2YDK - chain A; structure by X-ray diffraction, 1.90 A resolution.

[Chain A]
Molecule: Serine/threonine-protein kinase CHK1
From: Homo sapiens
Notes: EC 2.7.11.1; fragment: chk1kd, residues 1-276
UniProt: O14757 (CHK1_HUMAN); numbering as in UniProt (aligned over 1-276)
Sequence (276 residues; row label = number of the first residue in the row):
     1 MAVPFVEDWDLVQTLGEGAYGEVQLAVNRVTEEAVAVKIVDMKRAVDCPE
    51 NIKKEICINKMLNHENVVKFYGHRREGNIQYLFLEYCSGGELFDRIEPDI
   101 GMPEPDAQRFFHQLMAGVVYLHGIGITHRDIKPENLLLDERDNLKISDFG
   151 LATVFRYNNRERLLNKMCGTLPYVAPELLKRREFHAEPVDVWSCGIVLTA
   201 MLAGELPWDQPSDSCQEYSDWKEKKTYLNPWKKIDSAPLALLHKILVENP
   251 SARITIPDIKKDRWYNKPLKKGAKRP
Unresolved in the structure: 1-2, 45-49, 271-276
Curated features (UniProtKB/Swiss-Prot):
  - active site: Asp130 (Proton acceptor)
  - binding site (ATP): Leu15 to Val23, Lys38
  - cross-link: Lys132 (Glycyl lysine isopeptide (Lys-Gly) (interchain with G-Cter in ubiquitin))
Ligand contacts: YDK (2-(carbamoylamino)-5-phenyl-N-[(3S)-piperidin-3-yl]thiophene-3-carboxamide): Leu15, Gly16, Glu17, Val23, Ala36, Val68, Leu84, Glu85, Tyr86, Cys87, Ser88, Gly90, Glu91, Glu134, Asn135, Leu137, Ser147, Asp148

[Summary]
Ligands of chain A: compound YDK. UniProt lists active-site residue Asp130 and 10 ATP-binding residues.
Chain A is Serine/threonine-protein kinase CHK1 (Homo sapiens); the structure, Discovery of Checkpoint Kinase
Inhibitor AZD7762 by Structure Based Design and Optimization of Thiophene Carboxamide Ureas, was determined by
X-ray diffraction, deposited together with 2YDI, 2YDJ and 3PZE.
